Entry 1EZV (X-ray diffraction, 2.30 A resolution); this record covers chains C and F of the 11 polymer chains in the assembly.

# Chain C
Protein: Cytochrome B
Organism: Saccharomyces cerevisiae
Chain sequence (385 residues; numbered 1 to 385; the number before each row is that of its first residue):
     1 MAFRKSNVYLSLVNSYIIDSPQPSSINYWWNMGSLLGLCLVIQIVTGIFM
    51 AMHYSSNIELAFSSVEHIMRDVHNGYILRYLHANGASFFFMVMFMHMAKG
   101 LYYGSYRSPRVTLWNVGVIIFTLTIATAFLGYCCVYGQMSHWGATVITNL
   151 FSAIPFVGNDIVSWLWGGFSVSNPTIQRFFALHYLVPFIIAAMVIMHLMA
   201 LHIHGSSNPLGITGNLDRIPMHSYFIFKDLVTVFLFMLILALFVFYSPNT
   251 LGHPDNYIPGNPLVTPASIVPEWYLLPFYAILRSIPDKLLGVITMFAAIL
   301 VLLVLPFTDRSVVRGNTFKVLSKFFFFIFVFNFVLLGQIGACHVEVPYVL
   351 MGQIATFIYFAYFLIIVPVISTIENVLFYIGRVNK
Bound ions: heme Fe site 1: H82, H183; heme Fe site 2: H96, H197
Small-molecule neighbours:
  - heme (HEM), molecule 1: W29, W30, N31, M32, G33, S34, L36, G37, F89, M93, H96, M97, K99, S105, Y106, L113, W114, G117, V118, I120, F121, V194, H197, L198, L201, S206, S207
  - heme (HEM), molecule 2: L40, Q43, I44, G47, I48, M50, A51, Y54, V65, R79, H82, A83, A86, F89, T127, A128, G131, Y132, C134, V135, F180, H183, Y184, P187, I190, Y274
  - stigmatellin a (SMA): T122, I125, A126, F129, L130, M139, G143, V146, I147, L150, F151, L165, F179, L182, I269, V270, P271, E272, L275, F278, Y279, L282, M295, F296, I299
  - UQ6 (5-(3,7,11,15,19,23-hexamethyl-tetracosa-2,6,10,14,18,22-hexaenyl)-2,3-dimethoxy-6-methyl-benzene-1,4-diol): Y16, I17, S20, Q22, I26, W30, S34, G37, L40, V41, I44, F49, M52, L182, L185, F188, A191, V194, L198, L201, S206, M221, D229

# Chain F
Protein: Ubiquinol-cytochrome C reductase complex 14 kd protein
Organism: Saccharomyces cerevisiae
Notes: EC 1.10.2.2
Chain sequence (125 residues; numbered 3 to 127; the number before each row is that of its first residue):
     3 QSFTSIARIGDYILKSPVLSKLCVPVANQFINLAGYKKLGLKFDDLIAEE
    53 NPIMQTALRRLPEDESYARAYRIIRAHQTELTHHLLPRNEWIKAQEDVPY
   103 LLPYILEAEAAAKEKDELDNIEVSK

# How chain C and chain F interact
Pairs across the interface (60):
  S24(C) - H79(F)
  S24(C) - L83(F)
  S25(C) - H79(F)
  P109(C) - E52(F)
  N208(C) - H79(F)  hydrogen bond
  L210(C) - A78(F)
  L210(C) - H79(F)
  L210(C) - E82(F)
  I212(C) - D47(F)
  I212(C) - L48(F)  hydrophobic
  I212(C) - I75(F)  hydrophobic
  T213(C) - E51(F)
  T213(C) - H79(F)
  L216(C) - A72(F)  hydrophobic
  L216(C) - I76(F)  hydrophobic
  R310(C) - Q3(F)  hydrogen bond (backbone-backbone)
  V312(C) - Q3(F)
  V312(C) - F5(F)  hydrophobic
  V312(C) - I49(F)
  V312(C) - A50(F)  hydrogen bond (backbone-backbone)
  V313(C) - L48(F)
  R314(C) - A50(F)
  R314(C) - E52(F)  salt bridge
  F318(C) - A36(F)
  F318(C) - Y38(F)  hydrophobic
  F318(C) - L41(F)  hydrophobic
  F318(C) - L48(F)  hydrophobic
  V320(C) - F32(F)
  V320(C) - L35(F)  hydrophobic
  T372(C) - Q3(F)
  E374(C) - F32(F)
  N375(C) - Q3(F)  hydrogen bond
  N375(C) - I8(F)
  V376(C) - I11(F)  hydrophobic
  L377(C) - A29(F)
  L377(C) - F32(F)  hydrophobic
  F378(C) - F32(F)  hydrophobic
  F378(C) - I33(F)
  F378(C) - F45(F)  hydrophobic
  Y379(C) - I8(F)  hydrophobic
  Y379(C) - A9(F)
  Y379(C) - G12(F)
  Y379(C) - D13(F)  hydrogen bond
  Y379(C) - L104(F)  hydrophobic
  I380(C) - G12(F)
  I380(C) - L16(F)  hydrophobic
  I380(C) - C25(F)  hydrophobic
  I380(C) - V26(F)
  I380(C) - A29(F)  hydrophobic
  G381(C) - N30(F)
  G381(C) - I33(F)
  R382(C) - I33(F)
  R382(C) - Y38(F)
  R382(C) - F45(F)
  R382(C) - D46(F)  salt bridge
  R382(C) - D99(F)  salt bridge
  R382(C) - P101(F)
  V383(C) - L16(F)
  K385(C) - D13(F)
  K385(C) - L16(F)
Interface residues without a listed pair, chain C (31 interface residues in all): R107, S108, P209, T317, L321
Interface residues without a listed pair, chain F (41 interface residues in all): I15, K17, G37, L43, V100

# In short
31 residues of chain C face 41 of chain F across their interface, with 5 hydrogen bonds and 3 salt bridges.
Polar contacts include R314(C)-E52(F), R382(C)-D46(F) and R382(C)-D99(F). Bound to chain C: heme, stigmatellin
a and compound UQ6.
Here chain C is Cytochrome B and chain F is Ubiquinol-cytochrome C reductase complex 14 kd protein, both from
Saccharomyces cerevisiae. Entry 1EZV (Structure of the yeast cytochrome BC1 complex co-crystallized with an
antibody fv-fragment) was determined by X-ray diffraction.
